8CK1 - chains A and B of the 6 polymer chains in the assembly; structure by electron microscopy, 3.90 A resolution.

Chain A:
Molecule: Tail Nozzle
Organism: Bacteriophage sp
Sequence (830 residues; numbered 1 to 830; the number before each row is that of its first residue):
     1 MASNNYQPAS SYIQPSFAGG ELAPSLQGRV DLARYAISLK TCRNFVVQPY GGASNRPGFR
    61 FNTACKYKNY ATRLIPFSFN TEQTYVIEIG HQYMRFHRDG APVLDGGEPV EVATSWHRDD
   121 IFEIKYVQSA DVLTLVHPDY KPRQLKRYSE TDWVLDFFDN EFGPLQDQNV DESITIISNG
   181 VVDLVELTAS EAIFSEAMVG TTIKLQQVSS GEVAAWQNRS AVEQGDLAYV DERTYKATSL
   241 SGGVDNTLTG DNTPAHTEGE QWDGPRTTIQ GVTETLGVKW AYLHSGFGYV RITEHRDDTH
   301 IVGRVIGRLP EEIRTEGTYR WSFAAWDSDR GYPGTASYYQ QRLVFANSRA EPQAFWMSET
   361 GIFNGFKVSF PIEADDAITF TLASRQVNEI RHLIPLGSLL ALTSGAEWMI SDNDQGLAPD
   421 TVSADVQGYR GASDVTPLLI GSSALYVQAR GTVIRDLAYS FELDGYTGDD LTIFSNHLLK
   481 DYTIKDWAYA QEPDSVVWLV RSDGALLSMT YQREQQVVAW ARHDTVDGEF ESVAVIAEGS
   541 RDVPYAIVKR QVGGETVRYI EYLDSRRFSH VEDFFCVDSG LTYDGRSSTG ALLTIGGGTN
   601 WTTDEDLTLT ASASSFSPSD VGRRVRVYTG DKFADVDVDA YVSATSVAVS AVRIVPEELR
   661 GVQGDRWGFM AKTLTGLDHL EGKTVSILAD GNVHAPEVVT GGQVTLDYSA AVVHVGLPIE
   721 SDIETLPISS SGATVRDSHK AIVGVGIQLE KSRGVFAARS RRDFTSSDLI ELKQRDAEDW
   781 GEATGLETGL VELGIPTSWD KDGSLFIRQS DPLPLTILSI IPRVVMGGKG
Not modelled in the structure: 1-4

Chain B:
Molecule: Tail fibers Dpo36
Organism: Bacteriophage sp
Sequence (828 residues; numbered 1 to 828; the number before each row is that of its first residue):
     1 MTVPTNDNRE QYAGNGATTV FPYAFRIFES SDLEVYLTDE DGDQALLIEG TDYTVSGAGD
    61 EEGGEITFPV SGDPLDDGET LTILRVIDIT QETDLKNQGA YYPEVVEDEF DRSRMIDQQQ
   121 QEQLDRALIK TETGDRWEGQ GVPAKNFAMS DPVEDTDLPT VRWTKDYVTQ MAEGITGDIG
   181 AYTVVAPTSG DEKRLDEWMD DIQRPDDSLV VADGGTEARS LSERFADSAS YQDYGIAGDG
   241 TTNDTAAFAA LESDRSSDAI ELHGNTYLVD EIPNGNAYRD AVWSLDGEDL SISEYGGLVT
   301 GTPTTGAFEP AYTGGVNNTP TTSGRTNKHT RAILASQNCR ADFARSACVA SIYSWAYGNV
   361 SGNFASRQSI AGAPQTVNIG SEEGQALGFQ SGNYTTQFCR AEGSTTFNIG SDDCAASGAH
   421 SGTISSLESY AGRGHDFRGT PVFDDGVLVD ITIDDAGAGY VPGSDVMYLQ NRQFGNTTDA
   481 VITYTVDGTG GVSAITITDG GSGYSGIVAA RIDTFGDYSL VMASARSKIE DQFCAAIASD
   541 NARVRGRESA VIASDGGVVN EDNSVVIGSV DSTSNGARSG IYTGSGCETT GAGAVVIGGV
   601 NAKASNDGAI VMGRGVDSEF ARSLVFGDGG SGAAASTAGR KFQVTAAGNV TAAGTITGST
   661 TYADYAEYFE NSARGVIPLG VIVTLDGRKV RPASAGDDII GVVSGTAILA AGDSQFHWGG
   721 RYLAGEFGEL LYHDVDVDGK IERQPVENPE YDPSVPNVPR SQRPEEWSCI GLVGQLHVRV
   781 SSDVAAGDRV AAGDGGIGVP GDNGMICMEI KQAYDSGKGY AVALCLHK
Not modelled in the structure: 1, 128-828

Interface between chain A and chain B:
Residue-residue contacts (16):
  Thr602(A) - Asn97(B)
  Thr603(A) - Lys96(B)
  Thr603(A) - Asn97(B)  hydrogen bond
  Val652(A) - Lys96(B)
  Arg653(A) - Lys96(B)
  Arg653(A) - Asn97(B)
  Ile654(A) - Lys96(B)
  Ile654(A) - Asn97(B)
  Ala777(A) - Tyr101(B)
  Asp779(A) - Gly99(B)
  Asp779(A) - Ala100(B)  hydrogen bond (side chain-backbone)
  Asp779(A) - Tyr101(B)
  Trp780(A) - Leu95(B)  hydrophobic
  Trp780(A) - Gly99(B)
  Trp780(A) - Ala100(B)
  Trp780(A) - Tyr101(B)
Also at the interface, not in a pair above, chain A (9 interface residues in all): Glu778
Also at the interface, not in a pair above, chain B (8 interface residues in all): Gln98, Tyr102
Interface features reported in the paper:
  - interface residues, chain A: Glu771(A), Trp780(A)

In short:
The interface between chain A and chain B involves 9 residues on one side and 8 on the other, with 2 hydrogen
bonds. Polar pairs include Thr603(A)-Asn97(B) and Asp779(A)-Ala100(B). The paper reports interface residues
Glu771(A) and Trp780(A).
Chain A is Tail Nozzle and chain B is Tail fibers Dpo36, both from Bacteriophage sp; the structure, Carin 1
bacteriophage tail, connector and tail fibers assembly, was determined by electron microscopy together with
8CJZ and 8CK0 from the same study.
